Entry 8E85 (X-ray diffraction, 1.72 A resolution); this record covers chains A and T of the 3 polymer chains in the assembly.

Chain A:
Molecule: DNA polymerase eta
Organism: Homo sapiens
Notes: EC 2.7.7.7
UniProtKB: Q9Y253 (POLH_HUMAN); residues 1-432 here = UniProt positions 1-432
Chain sequence (435 residues; numbered -2 to 432; the number before each row is that of its first residue; numbers below 1 keep their minus sign (Gly-2 is residue -2)):
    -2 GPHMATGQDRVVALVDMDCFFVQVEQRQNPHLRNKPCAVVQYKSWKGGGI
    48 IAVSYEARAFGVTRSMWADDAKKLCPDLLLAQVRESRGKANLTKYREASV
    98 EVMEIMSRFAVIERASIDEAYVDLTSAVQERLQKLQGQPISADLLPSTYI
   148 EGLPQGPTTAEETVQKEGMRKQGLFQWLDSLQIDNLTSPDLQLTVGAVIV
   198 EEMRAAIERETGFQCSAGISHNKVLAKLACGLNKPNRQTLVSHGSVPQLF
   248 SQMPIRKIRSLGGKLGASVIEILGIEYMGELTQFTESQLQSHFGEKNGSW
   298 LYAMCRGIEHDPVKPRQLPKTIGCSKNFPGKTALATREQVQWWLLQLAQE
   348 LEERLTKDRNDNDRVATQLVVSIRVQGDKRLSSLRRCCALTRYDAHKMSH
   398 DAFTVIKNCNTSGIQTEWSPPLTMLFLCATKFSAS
Disordered / not traced: 154-161, 411-412
Construct notes: expression tag (-2 to 0)
UniProt features mapped onto this chain:
  - binding site (Mg(2+)): Asp13, Met14, Asp115, Glu116
  - binding site (Mn(2+)): Asp13, Met14, Asp115, Glu116
  - binding site (a 2'-deoxyribonucleoside 5'-triphosphate): Arg61
  - natural variant: Val37 (deletion: In XPV), Leu75 (deletion: In XPV), Arg93 (R93P: In XPV), Arg111 (R111H: In XPV), Thr122 (T122P: In XPV), Gly153 (G153D: In a breast cancer sample), Thr191 (T191P: In XPV), Gly263 (G263V: In XPV), Val266 (V266D: In XPV), Gly295 (G295R: In XPV), Arg361 (R361S: In XPV)
  - mutagenesis: Tyr52 (Y52A/F: Reduces DNA polymerase activity; Y52E: Reduces DNA polymerase activity. Increases fidelity of replication and reduces translesion bypass), Arg61 (R61A: Reduces enzymatic activity by two-thirds), Ser62 (S62G: Increased DNA polymerase activity and translesion bypass compared to wild-type), Ala68 (A68S/V: Severe reduction in thymine dimer translesion bypass), Asn324 to Pro326 (Reduces binding to chromatin and to monoubiquitinated PCNA. Abolishes binding to monoubiquitinated PCNA; when associated with 705-E--H-713 Del)
Metal / ion sites: Mn2+ site 1: Asp13, Met14, Asp115 (together with XG4); Mn2+ site 2: Asp13, Asp115, Glu116 (together with XG4) (shared with 1 residue of chain P)
Residues lining bound ligands: XG4 (2'-deoxy-5'-O-[(R)-hydroxy{[(R)-hydroxy(phosphonooxy)phosphoryl]amino}phosphoryl]guanosine): Asp13, Met14, Asp15, Cys16, Phe17, Phe18, Gln38, Ile48, Ala49, Tyr52, Arg55, Arg61, Leu89, Ile114, Asp115, Lys231
What the authors report for this chain:
  - mutagenesis - S113A (3-fold): decreased catalytic activity on dN primer end

Chain T:
Molecule: 12-nt DNA strand
Sequence (12 nucleotides; each row starts with the number of its first residue):
     2 CATTCTGACGCT

Chain A / chain T interface:
Residue-residue contacts (41):
  Gln38(A) with DT5(T), hydrogen bond to the base; DC6(T), sugar contact
  Tyr39(A) with DT5(T), phosphate contact; DC6(T), hydrogen bond to the phosphate
  Trp42(A) with DA3(T), stacking on the base
  Arg61(A) with DT5(T), hydrogen bond to the base
  Ser62(A) with DT4(T), sugar contact
  Trp64(A) with DA3(T), phosphate contact; DT4(T), phosphate contact
  Lys86(A) with DT7(T), salt bridge to the phosphate
  Ala87(A) with DC6(T), sugar contact
  Leu89(A) with DC6(T), phosphate contact; DT7(T), phosphate contact
  Arg93(A) with DT7(T), salt bridge to the phosphate; DG8(T), salt bridge to the phosphate
  Lys293(A) with DG11(T), phosphate contact; DC12(T), salt bridge to the phosphate
  Lys311(A) with DC10(T), salt bridge to the phosphate
  Arg313(A) with DA9(T), salt bridge to the phosphate; DC10(T), salt bridge to the phosphate
  Pro316(A) with DA9(T), phosphate contact
  Lys317(A) with DA9(T), hydrogen bond to the phosphate
  Thr318(A) with DG8(T), sugar contact; DA9(T), hydrogen bond to the phosphate
  Ile319(A) with DG8(T), phosphate contact
  Gly320(A) with DT7(T), sugar contact; DG8(T), hydrogen bond to the phosphate
  Cys321(A) with DT7(T), phosphate contact
  Ser322(A) with DC6(T), sugar contact; DT7(T), hydrogen bond to the phosphate
  Lys323(A) with DC6(T), salt bridge to the phosphate
  Asn324(A) with DT5(T), phosphate contact; DC6(T), hydrogen bond to the phosphate
  Pro326(A) with DC2(T), phosphate contact; DA3(T), base contact
  Gly327(A) with DC2(T), hydrogen bond to the phosphate; DA3(T), phosphate contact
  Lys328(A) with DA3(T), hydrogen bond to the base
  Thr329(A) with DA3(T), base contact
  Arg351(A) with DT7(T), salt bridge to the phosphate; DG8(T), salt bridge to the phosphate
Other interface residues (no listed pair), chain A (32 interface residues in all): Ile48, Glu110, Arg111, Leu315, Glu347

Overview:
32 residues of chain A and 11 residues of chain T are in contact; the contacts include 10 hydrogen bonds, 10
salt bridges and 1 aromatic stacking contact. Among the polar pairs are Gln38(A)-DT5(T), Arg61(A)-DT5(T) and
Lys328(A)-DA3(T). Bound to chain A: compound XG4. From the paper: S113A of chain A reduces catalytic activity
on dN primer end.
Chain A is DNA polymerase eta (Homo sapiens) and chain T is a 12-nt DNA strand; the structure, Human DNA
polymerase eta-DNA-rG-ended primer-dGMPNPP ternary mismatch complex with Mn2+, was determined by X-ray
diffraction together with 8E86, 8E87, 8E88, 8E89, 8E8A, 8E8B and 8 further entries from the same study.
